8SAT - chains I and L of the 12 polymer chains in the assembly; structure by electron microscopy, 4.50 A resolution (low resolution: residue-level contacts below are approximate; hydrogen-bond / salt-bridge calls are withheld).

== Chain I ==
Molecule: CH848.10.17 gp120
Organism: HIV-1 06TG.HT008
UniProtKB: A0A1W6IPB2 (A0A1W6IPB2_9HIV1); residues 4-469 here correspond to UniProt positions 30-495 (UniProt number = residue number + 26)
Sequence (471 residues; row label = number of the first residue in the row):
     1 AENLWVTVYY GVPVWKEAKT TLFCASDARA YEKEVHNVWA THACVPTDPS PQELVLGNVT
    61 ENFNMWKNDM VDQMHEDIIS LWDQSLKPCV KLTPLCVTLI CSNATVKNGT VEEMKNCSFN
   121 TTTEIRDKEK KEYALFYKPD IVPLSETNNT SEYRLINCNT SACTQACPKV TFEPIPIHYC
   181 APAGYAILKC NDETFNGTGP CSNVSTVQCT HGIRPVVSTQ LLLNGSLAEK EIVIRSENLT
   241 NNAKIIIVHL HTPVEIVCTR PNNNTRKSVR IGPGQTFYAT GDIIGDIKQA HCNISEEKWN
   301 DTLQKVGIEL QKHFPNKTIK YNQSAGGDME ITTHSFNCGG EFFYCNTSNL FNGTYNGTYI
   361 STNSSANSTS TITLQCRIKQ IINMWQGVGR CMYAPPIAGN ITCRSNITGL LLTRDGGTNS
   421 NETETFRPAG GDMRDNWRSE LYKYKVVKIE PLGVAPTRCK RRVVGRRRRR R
Unresolved in the structure: 361-370
Cystine bridges: C24-C44, C89-C167, C96-C158, C101-C117, C180-C209, C190-C201, C258-C292, C338-C403, C345-C376
Construct notes: expression tag (1-3, 470-471); conflict C163 (Val189 in A0A1W6IPB2), C391 (Ala417 in A0A1W6IPB2), K448 (Glu474 in A0A1W6IPB2), E450 (Gln476 in A0A1W6IPB2), V454 (Ile480 in A0A1W6IPB2), R458 (Gly484 in A0A1W6IPB2), C459 (Ala485 in A0A1W6IPB2), G465 (Glu491 in A0A1W6IPB2), R467 (Glu493 in A0A1W6IPB2), R468 (Lys494 in A0A1W6IPB2)

== Chain L ==
Molecule: VRC01-variable light chain
Organism: Homo sapiens
Sequence (105 residues; numbered 1 to 107; 2 numbers in that range are skipped by the numbering (no residue carries them; nothing is unmodelled there); the number before each row is that of its first residue; X marks 4 residues of unknown identity (built as UNK)):
     1 EIVLTQSPGT LSLSPGETAI ISCRTSQYGS
    33 LAWYQQRPGQ APRLVIYSGS TRAAGIPDRF SGSRWGPDYN LTISNLESGD FGVYYCQQYX
    93 XXXEFFGQGT KVQVD
Unresolved in the structure: 92-95
Cystine bridges: C23-C88

== How chain I and chain L interact ==
Residue-residue contacts (8):
  T240(I) with Y91(L)
  N241(I) with Y91(L)
  N242(I) with E96(L)
  K317(I) with E1(L)
  G417(I) with E96(L); F97(L)
  T418(I) with F97(L)
  N421(I) with E1(L)
Other interface residues (no listed pair), chain L (6 interface residues in all): Q27, Y28

== Summary ==
7 residues of chain I face 6 of chain L across their interface.
Chain I is CH848.10.17 gp120 (HIV-1 06TG.HT008) and chain L is VRC01-variable light chain (Homo sapiens); the
structure, CryoEM structure of VRC01-CH848.10.17, was determined by electron microscopy together with 8SAL,
8SAN, 8SAQ, 8SAR, 8SAS, 8SAU and 9 further entries from the same study.
